7V0C - chains A and C of the 6 polymer chains in the assembly; structure by X-ray diffraction, 2.57 A resolution.

[Chain A (and C)]
Name: Cyclic GMP-AMP synthase
From: Mus musculus
Notes: EC 2.7.7.86; fragment: catalytic domain; chain C of this document is another copy of the same molecule, construct and numbering; everything in this record applies to it too
UniProtKB: Q8C6L5 (CGAS_MOUSE); residues 147-507 here = UniProt positions 147-507
Sequence (364 residues; numbered 144 to 507; the number before each row is that of its first residue):
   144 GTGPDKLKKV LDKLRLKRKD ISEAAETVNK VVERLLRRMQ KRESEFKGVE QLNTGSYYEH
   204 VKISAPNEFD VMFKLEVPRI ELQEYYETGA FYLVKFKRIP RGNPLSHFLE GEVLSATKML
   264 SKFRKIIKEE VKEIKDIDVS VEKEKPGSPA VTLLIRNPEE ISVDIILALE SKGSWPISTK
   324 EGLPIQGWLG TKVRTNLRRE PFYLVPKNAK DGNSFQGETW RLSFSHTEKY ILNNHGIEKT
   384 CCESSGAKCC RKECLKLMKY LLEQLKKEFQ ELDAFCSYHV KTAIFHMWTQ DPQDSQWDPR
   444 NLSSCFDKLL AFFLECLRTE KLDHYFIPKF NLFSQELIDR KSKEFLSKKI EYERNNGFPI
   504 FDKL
Disordered / not traced: 144-148, 240-245, 507 (chain C: 144-148, 239-246, 253-255, 353-358, 507)
Construct notes: expression tag (144-146)
Metal / ion sites: Mn2+ site 1: E211, D213, D307 (together with OKR); Mn2+ site 2: E211, D213 (together with OKR); Zn2+: H378, C384, C385, C392
Residues lining bound ligands: OKR ([[(2R,3R,4R,5R)-5-(2-azanyl-6-oxidanylidene-1H-purin-9-yl)-4-[[(2R,3S,4R,5R)-5-(2-azanyl-6-oxidanylidene-1H-purin-9-yl)-3,4-bis(oxidanyl)oxolan-2-yl]methoxy-oxidanyl-phosphoryl]oxy-3-oxidanyl-oxolan-2-yl]methoxy-oxidanyl-phosphoryl] phosphono hydrogen phosphate): G198, S199, E202, K205, E211, D213, K288, R364, K402, K409, F418, C419, S420, Y421, K424, H467

[Interface between chain A and chain C]
Contacting residue pairs (34; chain A residue first):
  Q329(A) - T383(C)
  Q329(A) - S388(C)
  G330(A) - S388(C)
  L332(A) - K382(C)
  G333(A) - T383(C)
  G333(A) - E386(C)
  T334(A) - E386(C)  hydrogen bond (backbone-side chain)
  T334(A) - S387(C)
  K335(A) - N376(C)
  K335(A) - N377(C)
  K335(A) - E386(C)  salt bridge
  N376(A) - K335(C)
  N377(A) - K335(C)
  N377(A) - K382(C)  hydrogen bond (backbone-side chain)
  G379(A) - K382(C)  hydrogen bond (backbone-side chain)
  I380(A) - I380(C)
  I380(A) - E381(C)
  I380(A) - K382(C)  hydrogen bond (backbone-backbone)
  I380(A) - T383(C)
  E381(A) - I380(C)
  K382(A) - L332(C)
  K382(A) - N377(C)  hydrogen bond (side chain-backbone)
  K382(A) - G379(C)  hydrogen bond (side chain-backbone)
  K382(A) - I380(C)  hydrogen bond (backbone-backbone)
  K382(A) - K382(C)
  T383(A) - Q329(C)
  T383(A) - G333(C)
  E386(A) - G333(C)
  E386(A) - T334(C)  hydrogen bond (side chain-backbone)
  E386(A) - K335(C)  salt bridge
  S387(A) - T334(C)
  S388(A) - Q329(C)
  S388(A) - G330(C)
  Q436(A) - E381(C)  hydrogen bond
Also at the interface, not in a pair above, chain A (19 interface residues in all): W331, H378
Also at the interface, not in a pair above, chain C (19 interface residues in all): W331, H378, Q436

[Overview]
Chain A and chain C each contribute 19 residues to their interface, with 9 hydrogen bonds and 2 salt bridges.
Polar pairs include K335(A)-E386(C), T334(A)-E386(C) and N377(A)-K382(C). Bound to chain A: compound OKR.
E211(A), D213(A) and D307(A) coordinate Mn2+ site 1.
Both chains are Cyclic GMP-AMP synthase (Mus musculus). Entry 7V0C (Structure of Ternary Complex of cGAS with
dsDNA and Bound 5 -pppG(2 ,5 )pG) was determined by X-ray diffraction.
